Entry 9CTH (electron microscopy, 6.47 A resolution (low resolution: residue-level contacts below are approximate; hydrogen-bond / salt-bridge calls are withheld)); this record covers chains E and B of the 5 polymer chains in the assembly.

== Chain E ==
Molecule: Activated Factor V (FVa) light chain
Organism: Homo sapiens
Notes: fragment: Domains C1, C2, and A3
UniProtKB: P12259 (FA5_HUMAN); residues 1546-2196 here correspond to UniProt positions 1574-2224 (UniProt number = residue number + 28)
Amino-acid sequence (651 residues; row label = number of the first residue in the row):
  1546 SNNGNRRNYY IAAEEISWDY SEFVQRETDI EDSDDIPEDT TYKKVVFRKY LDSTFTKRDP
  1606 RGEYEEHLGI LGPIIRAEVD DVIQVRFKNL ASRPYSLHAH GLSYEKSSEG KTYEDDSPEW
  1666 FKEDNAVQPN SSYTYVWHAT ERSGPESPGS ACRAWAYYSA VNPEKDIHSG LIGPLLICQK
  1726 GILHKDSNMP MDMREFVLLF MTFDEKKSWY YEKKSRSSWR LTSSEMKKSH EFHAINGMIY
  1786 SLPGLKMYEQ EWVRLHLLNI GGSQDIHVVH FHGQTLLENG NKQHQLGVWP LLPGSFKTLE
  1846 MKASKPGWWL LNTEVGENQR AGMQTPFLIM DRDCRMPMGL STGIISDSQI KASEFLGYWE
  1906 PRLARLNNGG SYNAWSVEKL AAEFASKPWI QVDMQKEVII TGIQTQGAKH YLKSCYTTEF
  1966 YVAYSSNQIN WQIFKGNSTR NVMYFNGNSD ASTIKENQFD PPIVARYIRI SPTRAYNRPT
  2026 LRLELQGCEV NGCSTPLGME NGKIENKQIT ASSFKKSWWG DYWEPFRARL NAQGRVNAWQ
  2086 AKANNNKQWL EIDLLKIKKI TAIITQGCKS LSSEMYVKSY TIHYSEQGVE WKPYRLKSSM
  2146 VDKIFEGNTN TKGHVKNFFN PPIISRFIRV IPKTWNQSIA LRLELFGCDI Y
UniProt features mapped onto this chain:
  - binding site (Cu cation): His1815, His1817
  - modified residue: Tyr1565 (Sulfotyrosine)
  - glycosylation (N-linked (GlcNAc...) asparagine): Asn1675, Asn1982, Asn2181
Cystine bridges: Cys1697-Cys1723, Cys1879-Cys2033, Cys2038-Cys2193
Covalently attached groups: N-acetylglucosamine (NAG) linked to Asn1675, Asn1982

== Chain B ==
Molecule: Activated Factor X light chain
Organism: Homo sapiens
UniProtKB: P00742 (FA10_HUMAN); residues 1-142 here correspond to UniProt positions 41-182 (UniProt number = residue number + 40)
Amino-acid sequence (142 residues; each row starts with the number of its first residue):
     1 ANSFLEEMKK GHLERECMEE TCSYEEAREV FEDSDKTNEF WNKYKDGDQC ETSPCQNQGK
    61 CKDGLGEYTC TCLEGFEGKN CELFTRKLCS LDNGDCDQFC HEEQNSVVCS CARGYTLADN
   121 GKACIPTGPY PCGKQTLERR KR
Unresolved in the structure: 140-142
UniProt features mapped onto this chain:
  - modified residue: Glu6 (4-carboxyglutamate), Glu7 (4-carboxyglutamate), Glu14 (4-carboxyglutamate), Glu16 (4-carboxyglutamate), Glu19 (4-carboxyglutamate), Glu20 (4-carboxyglutamate), Glu25 (4-carboxyglutamate), Glu26 (4-carboxyglutamate), Glu29 (4-carboxyglutamate), Glu32 (4-carboxyglutamate), Glu39 (4-carboxyglutamate), Asp63 (3R: -3-hydroxyaspartate)
Cystine bridges: Cys17-Cys22, Cys50-Cys61, Cys55-Cys70, Cys72-Cys81, Cys89-Cys100, Cys96-Cys109, Cys111-Cys124

== How chain E and chain B interact ==
Contacting residue pairs - 18 pairs, chain E then chain B:
  Ser1546(E) - Ser90(B)
  Ser1546(E) - Leu91(B)
  Ser1546(E) - Asp92(B)
  Asn1547(E) - Asp92(B)
  Arg1551(E) - Leu91(B)
  Asp1597(E) - Lys79(B)
  Ser1598(E) - Gly78(B)
  Ser1598(E) - Lys79(B)
  Ser1598(E) - Glu82(B)
  Thr1599(E) - Lys79(B)
  Thr1599(E) - Asn80(B)
  Thr1599(E) - Glu82(B)
  Thr1601(E) - Lys79(B)
  Lys1602(E) - Lys79(B)
  Arg1631(E) - Leu83(B)
  Trp1665(E) - Gln104(B)
  Trp1665(E) - Asn105(B)
  Phe1666(E) - Asn105(B)
Other interface residues (no listed pair), chain E (12 interface residues in all): Ser1677

== Overview ==
12 residues of chain E face 10 of chain B across their interface. Covalently linked N-acetylglucosamine: at
Asn1675(E) and Asn1982(E). UniProt lists Cu cation-binding residues His1815(E) and His1817(E) on chain E.
Here chain E is Activated Factor V (FVa) light chain and chain B is Activated Factor X light chain, both from
Homo sapiens. Entry 9CTH (Preliminary map of the Prothrombin-prothrombinase complex on nano discs) was
determined by electron microscopy.
